9G23 - chains A and B of the 17 polymer chains in the assembly; structure by electron microscopy, 3.40 A resolution.

# Chain A
Protein: DNA-directed RNA polymerase I subunit RPA190
Organism: Saccharomyces cerevisiae
Notes: EC 2.7.7.6
UniProt: P10964 (RPA1_YEAST); residue numbers follow UniProt; this construct covers 1-1664
Sequence (1664 residues; numbered 1 to 1664; the number before each row is that of its first residue):
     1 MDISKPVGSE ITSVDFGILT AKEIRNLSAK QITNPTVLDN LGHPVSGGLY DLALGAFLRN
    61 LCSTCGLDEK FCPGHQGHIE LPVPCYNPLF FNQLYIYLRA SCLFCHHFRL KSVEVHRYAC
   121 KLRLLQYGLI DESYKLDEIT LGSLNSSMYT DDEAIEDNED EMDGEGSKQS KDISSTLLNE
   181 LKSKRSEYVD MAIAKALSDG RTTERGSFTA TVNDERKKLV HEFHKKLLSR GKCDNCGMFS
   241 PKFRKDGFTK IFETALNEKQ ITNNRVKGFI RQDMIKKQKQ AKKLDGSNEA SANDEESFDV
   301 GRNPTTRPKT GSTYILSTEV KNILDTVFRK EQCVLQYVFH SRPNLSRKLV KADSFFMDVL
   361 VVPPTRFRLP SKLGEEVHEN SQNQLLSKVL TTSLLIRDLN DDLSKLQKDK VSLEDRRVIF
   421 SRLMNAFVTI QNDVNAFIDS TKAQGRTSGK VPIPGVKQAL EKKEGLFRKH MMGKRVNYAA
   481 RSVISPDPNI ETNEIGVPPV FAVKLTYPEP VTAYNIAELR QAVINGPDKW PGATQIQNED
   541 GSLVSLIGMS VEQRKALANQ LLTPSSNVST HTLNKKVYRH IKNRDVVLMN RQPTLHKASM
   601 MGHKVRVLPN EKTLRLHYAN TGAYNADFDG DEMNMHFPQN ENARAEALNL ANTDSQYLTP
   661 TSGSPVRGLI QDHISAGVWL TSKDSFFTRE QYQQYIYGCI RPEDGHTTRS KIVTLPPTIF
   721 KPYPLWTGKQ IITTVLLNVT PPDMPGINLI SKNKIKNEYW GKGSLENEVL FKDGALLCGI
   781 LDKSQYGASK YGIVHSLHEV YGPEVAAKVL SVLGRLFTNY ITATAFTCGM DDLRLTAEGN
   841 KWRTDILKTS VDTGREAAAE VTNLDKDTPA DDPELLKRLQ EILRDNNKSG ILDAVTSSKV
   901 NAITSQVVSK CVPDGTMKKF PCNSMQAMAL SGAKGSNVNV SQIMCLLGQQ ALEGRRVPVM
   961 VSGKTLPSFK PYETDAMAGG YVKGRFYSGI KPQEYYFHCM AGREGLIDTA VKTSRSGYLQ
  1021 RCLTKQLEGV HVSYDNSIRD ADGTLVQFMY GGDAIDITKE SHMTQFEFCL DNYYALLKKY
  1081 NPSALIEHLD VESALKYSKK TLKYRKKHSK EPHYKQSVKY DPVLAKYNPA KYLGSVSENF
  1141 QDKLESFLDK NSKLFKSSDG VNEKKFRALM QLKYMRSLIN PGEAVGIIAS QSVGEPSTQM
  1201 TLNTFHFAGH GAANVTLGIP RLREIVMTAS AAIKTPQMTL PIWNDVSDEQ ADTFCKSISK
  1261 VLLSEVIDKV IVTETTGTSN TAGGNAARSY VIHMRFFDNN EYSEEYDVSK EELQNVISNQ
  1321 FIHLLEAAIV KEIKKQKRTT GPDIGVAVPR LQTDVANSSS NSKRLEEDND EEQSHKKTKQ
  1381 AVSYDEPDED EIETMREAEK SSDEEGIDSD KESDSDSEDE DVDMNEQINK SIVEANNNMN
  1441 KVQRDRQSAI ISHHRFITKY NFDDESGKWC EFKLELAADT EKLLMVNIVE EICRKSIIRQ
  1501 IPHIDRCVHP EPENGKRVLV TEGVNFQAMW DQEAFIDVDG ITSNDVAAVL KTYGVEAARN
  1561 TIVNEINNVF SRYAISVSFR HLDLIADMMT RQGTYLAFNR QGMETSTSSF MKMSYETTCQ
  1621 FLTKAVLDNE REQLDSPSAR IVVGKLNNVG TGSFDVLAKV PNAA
Unresolved in the structure: 142-174, 269-311, 1154-1159, 1278-1286, 1339-1432, 1664
Swiss-Prot annotation at these positions:
  - region: P992 to E1004 (Bridging helix)
  - binding site (Zn(2+)): C62, C65, C72, H75, C102, C105, C233, C236
  - binding site (Mg(2+)): D627, D629, D631
  - modified residue (Phosphoserine): S889, S1636
Ion coordination: Zn2+ site 1: C62, C65, C72, H75; Zn2+ site 2: C102, C105, C233, C236; Mg2+: D627, D629, D631
Residues lining bound ligands: AMP-CPP (APC; diphosphomethylphosphonic acid adenosyl ester): R591, P593, N625, D627, D631, K934, T1013
From the paper describing this entry:
  - binding site for AMP-CPP: P593, T1013
  - specificity-determining residues: P593 (proposed by the authors, not directly observed)

# Chain B
Protein: DNA-directed RNA polymerase I subunit RPA135
Organism: Saccharomyces cerevisiae
Notes: EC 2.7.7.6
UniProt: P22138 (RPA2_YEAST); residue numbers follow UniProt; this construct covers 1-1203
Sequence (1203 residues; each row starts with the number of its first residue):
     1 MSKVIKPPGQ ARTADFRTLE RESRFINPPK DKSAFPLLQE AVQPHIGSFN ALTEGPDGGL
    61 LNLGVKDIGE KVIFDGKPLN SEDEISNSGY LGNKLSVSVE QVSIAKPMSN DGVSSAVERK
   121 VYPSESRQRL TSYRGKLLLK LKWSVNNGEE NLFEVRDCGG LPVMLQSNRC HLNKMSPYEL
   181 VQHKEESDEI GGYFIVNGIE KLIRMLIVQR RNHPMAIIRP SFANRGASYS HYGIQIRSVR
   241 PDQTSQTNVL HYLNDGQVTF RFSWRKNEYL VPVVMILKAL CHTSDREIFD GIIGNDVKDS
   301 FLTDRLELLL RGFKKRYPHL QNRTQVLQYL GDKFRVVFQA SPDQSDLEVG QEVLDRIVLV
   361 HLGKDGSQDK FRMLLFMIRK LYSLVAGECS PDNPDATQHQ EVLLGGFLYG MILKEKIDEY
   421 LQNIIAQVRM DINRGMAINF KDKRYMSRVL MRVNENIGSK MQYFLSTGNL VSQSGLDLQQ
   481 VSGYTVVAEK INFYRFISHF RMVHRGSFFA QLKTTTVRKL LPESWGFLCP VHTPDGSPCG
   541 LLNHFAHKCR ISTQQSDVSR IPSILYSLGV APASHTFAAG PSLCCVQIDG KIIGWVSHEQ
   601 GKIIADTLRY WKVEGKTPGL PIDLEIGYVP PSTRGQYPGL YLFGGHSRML RPVRYLPLDK
   661 EDIVGPFEQV YMNIAVTPQE IQNNVHTHVE FTPTNILSIL ANLTPFSDFN QSPRNMYQCQ
   721 MGKQTMGTPG VALCHRSDNK LYRLQTGQTP IVKANLYDDY GMDNFPNGFN AVVAVISYTG
   781 YDMDDAMIIN KSADERGFGY GTMYKTEKVD LALNRNRGDP ITQHFGFGND EWPKEWLEKL
   841 DEDGLPYIGT YVEEGDPICA YFDDTLNKTK IKTYHSSEPA YIEEVNLIGD ESNKFQELQT
   901 VSIKYRIRRT PQIGDKFSSR HGQKGVCSRK WPTIDMPFSE TGIQPDIIIN PHAFPSRMTI
   961 GMFVESLAGK AGALHGIAQD STPWIFNEDD TPADYFGEQL AKAGYNYHGN EPMYSGATGE
  1021 ELRADIYVGV VYYQRLRHMV NDKFQVRSTG PVNSLTMQPV KGRKRHGGIR VGEMERDALI
  1081 GHGTSFLLQD RLLNSSDYTQ ASVCRECGSI LTTQQSVPRI GSISTVCCRR CSMRFEDAKK
  1141 LLTKSEDGEK IFIDDSQIWE DGQGNKFVGG NETTTVAIPF VLKYLDSELS AMGIRLRYNV
  1201 EPK
Unresolved in the structure: 1-10, 79-87, 1139-1154
Swiss-Prot annotation at these positions:
  - zinc finger: C1104 to C1131 (C4-type)
  - modified residue: S2 (N-acetylserine), S81 (Phosphoserine), S1156 (Phosphoserine)
  - mutagenesis: C1104 (C1104A: No effect; when associated with A-1107; A-1128 and A-1131), C1107 (C1107A: Lethal. Abolishes recruitment of RPA1 to Pol I. No effect; when associated with A-1104; A-1128 and A-1131), C1127 (C1127R: Responsible of suppression of RPA190-5 and RPA190-1 mutations), C1128 (C1128A: No effect; when associated with A-1104; A-1107 and A-1131), C1131 (C1131A: No effect; when associated with A-1104; A-1107 and A-1128)
Ion coordination: Zn2+: C1104, C1107, C1128, C1131
Residues lining bound ligands: AMP-CPP (APC; diphosphomethylphosphonic acid adenosyl ester): R714, D785, S956, R957
From the paper describing this entry:
  - binding site for AMP-CPP: R714, R957

# Chain A / chain B interface
Contacting residue pairs - 391 pairs, chain A then chain B:
  M1(A) with N1094(B), hydrogen bond (backbone-backbone); Y1098(B), hydrophobic
  K5(A) with Q1100(B), hydrogen bond (backbone-side chain)
  V7(A) with Q1100(B); T1175(B); V1176(B), hydrophobic; A1177(B)
  G8(A) with E1201(B)
  S9(A) with T1174(B), hydrogen bond; T1175(B); V1176(B); V1200(B); P1202(B)
  E10(A) with N1199(B); V1200(B); E1201(B), hydrogen bond (backbone-backbone)
  I11(A) with I1178(B), hydrophobic; Y1198(B), hydrophobic; N1199(B)
  T12(A) with N1199(B), hydrogen bond (backbone-backbone); E1201(B)
  S13(A) with R1197(B); Y1198(B); N1199(B), hydrogen bond
  V14(A) with R1197(B); Y1198(B), hydrophobic
  D15(A) with R1195(B); R1197(B), salt bridge; N1199(B)
  F16(A) with R1195(B); L1196(B), hydrophobic
  G17(A) with I1194(B); R1195(B), hydrogen bond (backbone-backbone)
  I18(A) with G1193(B)
  L19(A) with R1130(B); S1190(B); G1193(B), hydrogen bond (backbone-backbone); R1195(B)
  E23(A) with R1130(B), salt bridge; R1195(B), salt bridge
  N26(A) with R1130(B), hydrogen bond (side chain-backbone)
  L27(A) with T1112(B); R1129(B), hydrogen bond (backbone-side chain); R1130(B)
  S28(A) with R1129(B), hydrogen bond (backbone-side chain)
  A29(A) with R1129(B); Q1163(B)
  S63(A) with G1162(B); Q1163(B), hydrogen bond (backbone-backbone)
  T64(A) with Q1114(B); D1161(B); G1162(B), hydrogen bond (backbone-backbone); Q1163(B)
  C65(A) with V1117(B)
  L67(A) with Q1115(B)
  H75(A) with Q1114(B)
  Q76(A) with L1111(B); S1187(B); S1190(B)
  N87(A) with M1192(B)
  L89(A) with M1192(B), hydrophobic
  L360(A) with A1191(B)
  V361(A) with S1190(B); A1191(B)
  P363(A) with S1187(B); E1188(B)
  P364(A) with S1187(B)
  R366(A) with F1180(B)
  F367(A) with F1180(B), hydrophobic; Y1184(B), hydrophobic; S1187(B)
  Q382(A) with E1188(B), hydrogen bond
  I438(A) with A1191(B); M1192(B), hydrophobic
  V456(A) with E1188(B); M1192(B), hydrophobic
  K457(A) with M1192(B)
  L460(A) with L1189(B), hydrophobic; M1192(B), hydrophobic
  L466(A) with V1181(B), hydrophobic; Y1184(B), hydrophobic; L1185(B), hydrophobic
  F467(A) with L1185(B), hydrophobic
  R468(A) with R1070(B), hydrogen bond (backbone-side chain); E1073(B), salt bridge
  K469(A) with R1070(B), hydrogen bond (backbone-side chain)
  H470(A) with T1056(B); Q1058(B), hydrogen bond (backbone-side chain); V1181(B)
  M471(A) with V1181(B), hydrophobic
  M472(A) with G1072(B); E1073(B); R1076(B)
  G473(A) with R1070(B), hydrogen bond (backbone-side chain); V1071(B)
  K474(A) with Q1058(B); I1069(B); R1070(B); V1071(B), hydrogen bond (backbone-backbone); L1092(B); S1096(B); D1097(B); V1181(B)
  R475(A) with P1059(B); V1060(B); K1061(B); G1068(B); I1069(B); R1070(B); S1096(B), hydrogen bond (backbone-side chain)
  V476(A) with G1068(B); I1069(B), hydrogen bond (backbone-backbone); V1071(B), hydrophobic; R1091(B)
  N477(A) with R1047(B), hydrogen bond; S1048(B); T1049(B); P1059(B); R1091(B), hydrogen bond (backbone-side chain); S1095(B), hydrogen bond (backbone-backbone)
  Y478(A) with R1047(B), hydrogen bond (backbone-backbone); S1048(B), hydrogen bond (backbone-backbone); T1049(B); R1091(B)
  A479(A) with R1047(B), hydrogen bond (backbone-backbone); I1069(B), hydrophobic
  A480(A) with Q1045(B); V1046(B), hydrophobic; I1069(B)
  R481(A) with K1043(B); F1044(B); Q1045(B), hydrogen bond (backbone-backbone)
  S482(A) with F1044(B)
  V483(A) with V1040(B), hydrophobic; K1043(B)
  I484(A) with V926(B)
  P486(A) with Y781(B); A786(B), hydrophobic; S928(B)
  D487(A) with Y781(B), hydrogen bond
  P488(A) with G780(B); Y781(B)
  N489(A) with Y781(B), hydrogen bond
  V500(A) with F1044(B), hydrophobic
  F501(A) with F1044(B), hydrophobic; Q1045(B); V1046(B), hydrophobic
  K504(A) with V1046(B); S1048(B)
  L505(A) with V1046(B), hydrophobic
  L588(A) with L1087(B), hydrophobic
  N590(A) with E1075(B)
  Q592(A) with R1070(B); E1075(B)
  T594(A) with M1074(B), hydrogen bond (side chain-backbone); E1075(B)
  H596(A) with A1078(B)
  K597(A) with G1081(B); H1082(B), hydrogen bond (backbone-side chain)
  M600(A) with E1075(B); L1079(B), hydrophobic; H1082(B), hydrogen bond (backbone-side chain)
  E611(A) with I913(B)
  K612(A) with V1040(B); N1041(B)
  T613(A) with I913(B); V1040(B)
  Y618(A) with G780(B); Y781(B); D782(B), hydrogen bond (side chain-backbone); M783(B), hydrogen bond (side chain-backbone); D784(B)
  T621(A) with D784(B)
  A626(A) with D784(B)
  D627(A) with D784(B); D785(B)
  F628(A) with D784(B); D785(B); A786(B), hydrogen bond (backbone-backbone); V926(B)
  D629(A) with K916(B); K924(B)
  G630(A) with V926(B)
  E632(A) with K1043(B)
  N634(A) with I1069(B)
  H636(A) with I1069(B); V1071(B); R1091(B)
  F637(A) with R1091(B), hydrogen bond (backbone-side chain)
  P638(A) with D1090(B); R1091(B)
  Q639(A) with D1090(B), hydrogen bond (backbone-side chain)
  N640(A) with D1090(B)
  N642(A) with F1086(B)
  A643(A) with L1087(B)
  E646(A) with T1084(B); S1085(B), hydrogen bond (side chain-backbone); F1086(B), hydrogen bond (side chain-backbone); L1087(B), hydrogen bond (side chain-backbone)
  A647(A) with L1087(B), hydrophobic
  L650(A) with T1084(B)
  A651(A) with H1082(B); L1087(B), hydrophobic
  Q656(A) with H1082(B), hydrogen bond
  I670(A) with M783(B), hydrophobic; D784(B)
  Q671(A) with M783(B), hydrogen bond (side chain-backbone); D784(B); H952(B), hydrogen bond (backbone-side chain)
  D672(A) with S777(B), hydrogen bond; M783(B), hydrogen bond (backbone-side chain); N950(B), hydrogen bond; H952(B), salt bridge
  S675(A) with H952(B), hydrogen bond
  W679(A) with R1023(B)
  I821(A) with S777(B); Y778(B)
  T822(A) with Y778(B); S1015(B); L1022(B)
  A823(A) with L1022(B)
  T824(A) with R1023(B)
  A825(A) with I776(B), hydrophobic; S777(B); L1022(B), hydrophobic; R1023(B), hydrogen bond (backbone-side chain)
  F826(A) with I776(B); S777(B), hydrogen bond (backbone-backbone); P951(B); H952(B); R1023(B)
  T827(A) with V775(B), hydrogen bond (side chain-backbone); D1025(B); I1026(B); Y1027(B), hydrogen bond (side chain-backbone)
  C828(A) with V775(B); P951(B), hydrophobic; F963(B), hydrophobic; Y1027(B)
  G829(A) with Y1027(B)
  M830(A) with F963(B), hydrophobic; V964(B), hydrophobic; L967(B), hydrophobic; A993(B), hydrophobic; Y1027(B)
  D831(A) with H1008(B); N1010(B)
  L833(A) with I960(B), hydrophobic; F963(B), hydrophobic
  R834(A) with D994(B), salt bridge; Y1007(B)
  R843(A) with E988(B), salt bridge
  Q880(A) with S632(B); T633(B)
  R884(A) with T633(B), hydrogen bond (side chain-backbone); R634(B); G635(B)
  M925(A) with P955(B), hydrophobic
  M928(A) with P951(B); H952(B), hydrogen bond; P955(B), hydrophobic
  A933(A) with H952(B)
  K934(A) with H952(B); P955(B); S956(B)
  N939(A) with P955(B); S956(B); M958(B)
  Q942(A) with M958(B), hydrogen bond
  I943(A) with M958(B), hydrophobic; I960(B), hydrophobic
  L952(A) with K519(B)
  P958(A) with K519(B); P522(B)
  M960(A) with P522(B); E523(B); V670(B), hydrophobic
  V961(A) with Q636(B); Y671(B)
  S962(A) with V670(B), hydrogen bond (side chain-backbone); Y671(B)
  K964(A) with M672(B), hydrogen bond (side chain-backbone); N673(B), hydrogen bond
  T965(A) with P522(B)
  L966(A) with P522(B), hydrophobic; W525(B), hydrophobic
  P967(A) with W525(B); Q669(B); M672(B); N673(B); I674(B), hydrogen bond (backbone-backbone)
  S968(A) with I674(B), hydrogen bond (side chain-backbone); V676(B); H686(B), hydrogen bond (backbone-side chain)
  F969(A) with N673(B)
  K970(A) with Q682(B), hydrogen bond; V685(B)
  P971(A) with N673(B)
  F986(A) with F709(B); N710(B); Q711(B); M958(B), hydrophobic; I960(B)
  Y987(A) with F709(B); T991(B); A993(B)
  S988(A) with F709(B); E988(B)
  G989(A) with D708(B); F709(B)
  I990(A) with D708(B), hydrogen bond (backbone-backbone); W984(B), hydrogen bond (backbone-side chain)
  K991(A) with W984(B), hydrogen bond (backbone-side chain)
  P992(A) with V676(B), hydrophobic; P693(B), hydrophobic; W984(B)
  Q993(A) with V676(B); E680(B), hydrogen bond
  Y995(A) with V531(B); S707(B), hydrogen bond; D708(B); N715(B), hydrogen bond; W984(B), hydrophobic
  Y996(A) with L520(B); L521(B), hydrogen bond (side chain-backbone); P522(B), hydrophobic; S524(B); W525(B), hydrogen bond (side chain-backbone); P530(B), hydrophobic
  H998(A) with Q711(B); S712(B), hydrogen bond (side chain-backbone)
  C999(A) with P530(B), hydrophobic; V531(B), hydrophobic; S712(B)
  M1000(A) with L520(B)
  G1002(A) with S712(B)
  R1003(A) with R518(B); L520(B); C529(B); P530(B), hydrogen bond (side chain-backbone)
  E1004(A) with K519(B); L520(B)
  L1006(A) with D535(B); M716(B), hydrophobic; Y717(B), hydrophobic
  I1007(A) with T515(B); R518(B); C539(B), hydrophobic
  Q1020(A) with M1074(B)
  R1021(A) with E1073(B), salt bridge
  T1024(A) with D1077(B), hydrogen bond
  E1028(A) with R1076(B), salt bridge
  A1184(A) with I1080(B); G1081(B)
  I1187(A) with D1077(B); I1080(B), hydrophobic; G1081(B)
  I1188(A) with G1081(B)
  Q1191(A) with D1077(B); A1078(B)
  E1481(A) with R311(B)
  K1482(A) with E307(B); L308(B)
  L1484(A) with D304(B); R305(B)
  N1487(A) with R305(B), hydrogen bond
  L1622(A) with L1189(B), hydrophobic; I1194(B), hydrophobic
  V1626(A) with I1194(B), hydrophobic
  R1631(A) with N1199(B)
  I1641(A) with R1076(B); L1088(B), hydrophobic; L1092(B), hydrophobic
  V1642(A) with P1179(B); L1182(B)
  V1643(A) with P1179(B)
  G1644(A) with L1093(B); A1177(B); P1179(B)
  L1646(A) with S1085(B); F1086(B), hydrophobic; Q1089(B)
  N1647(A) with I1080(B); S1085(B), hydrogen bond (backbone-side chain); L1088(B)
  V1649(A) with G1083(B); S1085(B)
  G1650(A) with G1083(B)
  T1651(A) with G1083(B), hydrogen bond (backbone-backbone); S1085(B); F1086(B)
Interface residues without a listed pair, chain A (202 interface residues in all): A53, G74, F90, M357, E375, F437, P593, L595, R615, T818, M917, G935, K983, R985, A1010, V1011, K1025, Q1336, L1483, S1638, K1645, G1652
Interface residues without a listed pair, chain B (192 interface residues in all): N254, K315, S390, T533, G536, G540, A675, L697, P713, T779, N814, Q912, G914, G925, N987, T1018, E1021, A1024, G1050, S1054, L1055, M1057, S1132, K1183

# Overview
202 residues of chain A and 192 residues of chain B are in contact, with 76 hydrogen bonds and 9 salt bridges.
Polar contacts include D15(A)-R1197(B), E23(A)-R1130(B) and E23(A)-R1195(B). AMP-CPP is bound between chain A
and chain B. The paper reports a binding site for AMP-CPP at P593(A), T1013(A) and R714(B) among others; the
specificity determinant P593(A).
Chain A is DNA-directed RNA polymerase I subunit RPA190 and chain B is DNA-directed RNA polymerase I subunit
RPA135, both from Saccharomyces cerevisiae; the structure, Yeast RNA polymerase I elongation complex stalled
by an apurinic site bound to nucleotide analog AMPCPP ..., was determined by electron microscopy together with
9G1V, 9G1X, 9G24, 9G26, 9G27, 9G29, 9G2B and 9G2C from the same study.
